Entry 2FM5 (X-ray diffraction, 2.03 A resolution); this record covers chains B and D of the 4 polymer chains in the assembly.

== Chain B (and D) ==
Molecule: cAMP-specific 3', 5'-cyclic phosphodiesterase 4D
From: Homo sapiens
Notes: EC 3.1.4.17; fragment: catalytic domain; chain D of this document is another copy of the same molecule, construct and numbering; everything in this record applies to it too
Reference sequence: Q08499 (PDE4D_HUMAN); residues 79-439 here correspond to UniProt positions 381-741 (UniProt number = residue number + 302)
Sequence (361 residues; numbered 79 to 439; the number before each row is that of its first residue):
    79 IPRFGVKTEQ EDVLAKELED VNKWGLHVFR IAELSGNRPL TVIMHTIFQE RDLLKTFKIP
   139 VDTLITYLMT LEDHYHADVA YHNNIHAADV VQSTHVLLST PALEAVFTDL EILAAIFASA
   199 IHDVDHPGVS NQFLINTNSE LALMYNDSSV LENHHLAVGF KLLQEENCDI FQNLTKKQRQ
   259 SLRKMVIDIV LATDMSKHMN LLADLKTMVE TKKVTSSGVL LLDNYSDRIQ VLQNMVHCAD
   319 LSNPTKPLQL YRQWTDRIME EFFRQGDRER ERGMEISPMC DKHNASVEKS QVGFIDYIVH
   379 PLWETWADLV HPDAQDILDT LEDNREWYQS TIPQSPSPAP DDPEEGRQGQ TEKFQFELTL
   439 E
Not modelled in the structure: 79-85, 413-439 (chain D: 413-439)
Ion coordination: Zn2+: H164, H200, D201, D318; Mg2+ near D201 (its only coordinating residue here)
Small-molecule neighbours: L-869299 (M99; (R)-3-(2-(3-cyclopropoxy-4-(difluoromethoxy)phenyl)-2-(5-(1,1,1,3,3,3-hexafluoro-2-hydroxypropan-2-yl)thiazol-2-yl)ethyl)pyridine 1-oxide): Y159, H160, T271, M273, D318, L319, N321, P322, Y329, W332, T333, I336, F340, M357, S368, Q369, F372, I376
Reported in the primary citation:
  - binding site for L-869299: Y159, H204, T271, M273, D318, L319, N321, P322, Y329, W332, T333, I336, F340, M357, Q369, F372, I376

== Interface between chain B and chain D ==
Contacting residue pairs (26):
  R116(B) with E349(D), salt bridge
  M147(B) with E349(D)
  T148(B) with R350(D), hydrogen bond
  D151(B) with R346(D), salt bridge; R350(D), salt bridge
  D156(B) with D156(D)
  N214(B) with E244(D)
  T215(B) with E243(D); E244(D), hydrogen bond (backbone-backbone)
  N216(B) with E243(D); E244(D), hydrogen bond
  S217(B) with E243(D)
  E218(B) with K239(D)
  K239(B) with E218(D), salt bridge
  E243(B) with T215(D); N216(D); S217(D)
  E244(B) with N214(D); T215(D), hydrogen bond (backbone-backbone); N216(D), hydrogen bond
  R346(B) with D151(D), salt bridge
  R348(B) with K85(D)
  E349(B) with R116(D), salt bridge; M147(D)
  R350(B) with T148(D), hydrogen bond; D151(D), salt bridge
Also at the interface, not in a pair above, chain B (20 interface residues in all): T144, A155, Q242
Also at the interface, not in a pair above, chain D (20 interface residues in all): T144, Q242, R342

== Overview ==
Chain B and chain D each contribute 20 residues to their interface; the contacts include 6 hydrogen bonds and
7 salt bridges. Polar contacts include R116(B)-E349(D), D151(B)-R346(D) and D151(B)-R350(D). Ligands of chain
B: L-869299. From the paper: a binding site for L-869299 at Y159(B), H204(B) and T271(B) among others.
Chain B and chain D are both cAMP-specific 3', 5'-cyclic phosphodiesterase 4D (Homo sapiens); the structure,
Crystal structure of PDE4D2 in complex with inhibitor L-869299, was determined by X-ray diffraction (same
publication as 2FM0).
